Entry 3PWJ (X-ray diffraction, 1.70 A resolution); this record covers chains A and C of the 3 polymer chains in the assembly.

Chain A:
Protein: HLA class I histocompatibility antigen, A-2 alpha chain
Organism: Homo sapiens
UniProt: P01892 (1A02_HUMAN); residues 1-275 here correspond to UniProt positions 25-299 (UniProt number = residue number + 24)
Chain sequence (275 residues; numbered 1 to 275; the number before each row is that of its first residue):
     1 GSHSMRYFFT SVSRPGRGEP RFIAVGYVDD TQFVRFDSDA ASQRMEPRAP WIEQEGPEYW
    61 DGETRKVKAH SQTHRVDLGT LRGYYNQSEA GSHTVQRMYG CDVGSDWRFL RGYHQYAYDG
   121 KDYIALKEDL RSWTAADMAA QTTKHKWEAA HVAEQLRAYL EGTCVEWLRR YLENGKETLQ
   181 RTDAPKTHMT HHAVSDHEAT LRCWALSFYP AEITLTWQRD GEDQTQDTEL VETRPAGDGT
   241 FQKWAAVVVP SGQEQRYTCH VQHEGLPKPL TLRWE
Disulfide bonds: Cys101-Cys164, Cys203-Cys259

Chain C:
Protein: HuD (G2L, I9V) peptide
Chain sequence (9 residues; numbered 1 to 9; the number before each row is that of its first residue):
     1 LLYGFVNYV

Interface between chain A and chain C:
Pairs across the interface - 44 pairs, chain A then chain C:
  Met5(A) with Leu1(C)
  Tyr7(A) with Leu1(C), hydrogen bond (side chain-backbone); Leu2(C), hydrophobic
  Phe9(A) with Leu2(C), hydrophobic
  Met45(A) with Leu2(C), hydrophobic
  Tyr59(A) with Leu1(C), hydrophobic
  Glu63(A) with Leu1(C); Leu2(C), hydrogen bond (side chain-backbone)
  Lys66(A) with Leu1(C); Leu2(C), hydrogen bond (side chain-backbone); Tyr3(C); Gly4(C)
  Val67(A) with Leu2(C)
  Ala69(A) with Val6(C), hydrophobic
  His70(A) with Tyr3(C)
  Thr73(A) with Val6(C); Asn7(C); Tyr8(C)
  Val76(A) with Tyr8(C), hydrophobic
  Asp77(A) with Tyr8(C); Val9(C), hydrogen bond (side chain-backbone)
  Thr80(A) with Val9(C)
  Leu81(A) with Val9(C), hydrophobic
  Tyr84(A) with Val9(C), hydrogen bond (side chain-backbone)
  Arg97(A) with Asn7(C), hydrogen bond
  Tyr99(A) with Leu2(C); Tyr3(C), hydrogen bond (side chain-backbone)
  Tyr116(A) with Val9(C)
  Thr143(A) with Val9(C), hydrogen bond (side chain-backbone)
  Lys146(A) with Tyr8(C), hydrogen bond (side chain-backbone); Val9(C), hydrogen bond (side chain-backbone)
  Trp147(A) with Asn7(C); Tyr8(C), hydrogen bond (side chain-backbone); Val9(C), hydrophobic
  Val152(A) with Asn7(C)
  Gln155(A) with Tyr3(C); Phe5(C)
  Leu156(A) with Tyr3(C)
  Tyr159(A) with Leu1(C), hydrogen bond (side chain-backbone); Leu2(C); Tyr3(C), hydrophobic
  Thr163(A) with Leu1(C)
  Trp167(A) with Leu1(C), hydrophobic
  Tyr171(A) with Leu1(C), hydrogen bond (side chain-backbone)
Also at the interface, not in a pair above, chain A (30 interface residues in all): Tyr123

Summary:
30 residues of chain A and 9 residues of chain C are in contact; the contacts include 13 hydrogen bonds. Polar
pairs include Tyr7(A)-Leu1(C), Glu63(A)-Leu2(C) and Lys66(A)-Leu2(C).
Chain A is HLA class I histocompatibility antigen, A-2 alpha chain (Homo sapiens) and chain C is HuD (G2L,
I9V) peptide; the structure, Human Class I MHC HLA-A2 in complex with the HuD (G2L,I9V) peptide variant, was
determined by X-ray diffraction together with 3PWL, 3PWN and 3PWP from the same study.
